Entry 8KGQ (electron microscopy, 5.60 A resolution (low resolution: residue-level contacts below are approximate; hydrogen-bond / salt-bridge calls are withheld)); this record covers chains D and B of the 4 polymer chains in the assembly.

== Chain D ==
Molecule: 52-nt DNA strand
Sequence (52 nucleotides; row label = number of the first residue in the row):
     1 ATATATATAT ATATGTGTAT ATATACACAC ATACATATAC ATATATATGC AT
Unresolved in the structure: 1-3, 42-52

== Chain B ==
Name: DNA topoisomerase 2
From: African swine fever virus
UniProtKB: A0A2X0THW2 (A0A2X0THW2_ASF); residues 1-1192 here = UniProt positions 1-1192
Chain sequence (1211 residues; row label = number of the first residue in the row; numbers below 1 keep their minus sign (Glu-3 is residue -3)):
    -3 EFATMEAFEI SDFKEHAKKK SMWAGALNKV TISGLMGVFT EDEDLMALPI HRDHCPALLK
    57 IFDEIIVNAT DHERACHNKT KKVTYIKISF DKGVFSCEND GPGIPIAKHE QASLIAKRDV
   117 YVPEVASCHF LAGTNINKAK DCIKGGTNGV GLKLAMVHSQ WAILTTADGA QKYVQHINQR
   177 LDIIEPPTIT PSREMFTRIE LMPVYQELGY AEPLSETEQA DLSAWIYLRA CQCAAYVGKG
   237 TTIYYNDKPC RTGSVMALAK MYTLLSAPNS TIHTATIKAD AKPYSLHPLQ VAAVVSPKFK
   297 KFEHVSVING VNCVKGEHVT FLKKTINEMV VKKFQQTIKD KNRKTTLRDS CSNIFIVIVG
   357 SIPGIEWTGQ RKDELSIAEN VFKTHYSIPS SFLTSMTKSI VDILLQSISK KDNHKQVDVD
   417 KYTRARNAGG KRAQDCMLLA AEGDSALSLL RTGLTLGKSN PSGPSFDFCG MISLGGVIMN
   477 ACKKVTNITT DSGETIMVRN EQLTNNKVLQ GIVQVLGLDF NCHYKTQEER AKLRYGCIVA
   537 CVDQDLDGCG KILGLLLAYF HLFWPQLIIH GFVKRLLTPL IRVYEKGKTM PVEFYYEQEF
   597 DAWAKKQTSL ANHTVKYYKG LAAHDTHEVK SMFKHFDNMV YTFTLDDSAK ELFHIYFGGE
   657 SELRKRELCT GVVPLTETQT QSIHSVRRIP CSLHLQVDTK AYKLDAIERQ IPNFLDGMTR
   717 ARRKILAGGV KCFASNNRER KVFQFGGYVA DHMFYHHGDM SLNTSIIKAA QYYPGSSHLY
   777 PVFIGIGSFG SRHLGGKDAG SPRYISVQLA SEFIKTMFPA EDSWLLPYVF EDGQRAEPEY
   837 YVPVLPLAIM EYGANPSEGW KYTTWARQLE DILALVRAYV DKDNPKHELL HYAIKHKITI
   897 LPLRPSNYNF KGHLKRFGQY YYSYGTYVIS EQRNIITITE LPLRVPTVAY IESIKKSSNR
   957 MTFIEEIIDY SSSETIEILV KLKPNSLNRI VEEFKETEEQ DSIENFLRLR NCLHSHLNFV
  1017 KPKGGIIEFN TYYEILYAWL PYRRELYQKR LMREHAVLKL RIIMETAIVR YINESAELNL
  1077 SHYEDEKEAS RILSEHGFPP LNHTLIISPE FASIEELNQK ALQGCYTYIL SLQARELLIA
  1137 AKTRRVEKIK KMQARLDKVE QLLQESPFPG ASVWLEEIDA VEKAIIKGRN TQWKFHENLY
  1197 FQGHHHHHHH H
Unresolved in the structure: -3 to 2, 1193-1207
Differences from the reference sequence: expression tag (-3 to 0, 1193-1207)

== How chain D and chain B interact ==
Residue-residue contacts (38; chain D residue first):
  DA19(D) - Arg799(B)
  DA19(D) - Tyr800(B)
  DT20(D) - Ser797(B)
  DT20(D) - Arg799(B)
  DT24(D) - Val473(B)
  DT24(D) - Met475(B)
  DA25(D) - Asn476(B)
  DA25(D) - Lys480(B)
  DA25(D) - Lys547(B)
  DA25(D) - Gln706(B)
  DC26(D) - Asn476(B)
  DC26(D) - Lys479(B)
  DC26(D) - Lys699(B)
  DC26(D) - Gln706(B)
  DC26(D) - Pro852(B)
  DC26(D) - Ser853(B)
  DC26(D) - Glu854(B)
  DC26(D) - Gly855(B)
  DA27(D) - Lys479(B)
  DA27(D) - Arg660(B)
  DA27(D) - Pro852(B)
  DA27(D) - Ser853(B)
  DA27(D) - Glu854(B)
  DA27(D) - Gly855(B)
  DA27(D) - Trp856(B)
  DA27(D) - Lys857(B)
  DC28(D) - Lys661(B)
  DC28(D) - Lys857(B)
  DC28(D) - His1012(B)
  DA29(D) - His1010(B)
  DA29(D) - His1012(B)
  DC30(D) - Cys1008(B)
  DA31(D) - Arg1004(B)
  DT32(D) - Ser953(B)
  DT32(D) - Arg956(B)
  DT32(D) - Arg1004(B)
  DA33(D) - Lys952(B)
  DA35(D) - Ser386(B)
Other interface residues (no listed pair), chain D (14 interface residues in all): DT22
Other interface residues (no listed pair), chain B (34 interface residues in all): Ile474, Gln498, Leu551, Phe653, Ser657, Met756, Asn851

== Overview ==
14 residues of chain D face 34 of chain B across their interface.
Here chain D is a 52-nt DNA strand and chain B is DNA topoisomerase 2 (African swine fever virus). Entry 8KGQ
(Structure of African swine fever virus topoisomerase II in complex with dsDNA) was determined by electron
microscopy (same publication as 8KGM, 8KGN and 8KGR).
